Entry 9U4Y (electron microscopy, 2.67 A resolution); this record covers chains A and R of the 6 polymer chains in the assembly.

Chain A:
Molecule: Guanine nucleotide-binding protein G(q) subunit alpha-1
From: Homo sapiens
Chain sequence (246 residues; each row starts with the number of its first residue; note: 113 numbers in that range are skipped by the numbering (no residue carries them; nothing is unmodelled there)):
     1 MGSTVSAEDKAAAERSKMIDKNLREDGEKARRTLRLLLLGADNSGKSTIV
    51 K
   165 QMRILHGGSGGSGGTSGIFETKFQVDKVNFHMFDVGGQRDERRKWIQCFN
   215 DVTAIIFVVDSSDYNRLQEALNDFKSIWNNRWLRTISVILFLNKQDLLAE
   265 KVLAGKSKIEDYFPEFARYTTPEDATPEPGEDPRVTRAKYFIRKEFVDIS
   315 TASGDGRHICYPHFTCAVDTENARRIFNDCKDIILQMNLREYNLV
Unresolved in the structure: 1-7, 165-181, 267-270, 359

Chain R:
Molecule: Beta-2 adrenergic receptor, Gonadotropin-releasing hormone receptor
Reference sequence: chimeric construct of P07550, Q90WJ2: residues -38 to -9 from P07550 (ADRB2_HUMAN) positions 1-30 (UniProt number = residue number + 39); residues 1-418 from Q90WJ2 positions 1-418 (same numbers)
Chain sequence (504 residues; numbered -85 to 418; the number before each row is that of its first residue; numbers below 1 keep their minus sign (Met-85 is residue -85)):
   -85 MDSKGSSQKGSRLLLLLVVSNLLLCQGVVSDYKDDDDVHHHHHHHHDMGQ
   -35 PGNGSAFLLAPNGSHAPDHDVTQQRDEENLYFQGASMLTMSYQGIMDSQD
    15 LCALNRSCFHLKEQEKTYGPNITVLNDKAFILPTFSTAAKIRVAITCVLF
    65 IFSACFNIAALWTITYKYKKKSHIRILIINLVAADLFITLVVMPLDAVWN
   115 VTLQWYAGDLACRVLMFLKLAAMYSSAFVTVVISLDRQAAILNPLGIGDA
   165 KKKNKIMLCVAWFLSYLLAIPQLFVFHTVSRSEPIHFVQCATVGSFQAHW
   215 QETIYNMFTFFCLFLLPLLIMVSCYTRILMEISHKMKATCVSSKEIDLRR
   265 SSNNIPRARMRTLKMSLVIVLTFIVCWTPYYLLGIWYWFSPEMLTEEKVP
   315 PSLSHILFLFGLLNTCLDPIIYGLFTIHFRREIRRVCRCAAQGKDHDTAS
   365 VGTGSFRITTTPAPIKRTVGVLGGSGKFELEVTGHGLHSGKCDQCQGRIV
   415 ESFM
Unresolved in the structure: -85 to 49, 196-202, 250-267, 339-418
Differences from the reference sequence: initiating methionine (-85); expression tag (-84 to -39); conflict Gln-12 (Glu27 in P07550); linker (-8 to 0)
Disulfide bonds: Cys126-Cys204
UniProt features mapped onto this chain:
  - glycosylation (N-linked (GlcNAc...) asparagine): Asn-33, Asn-24

Chain A / chain R interface:
Pairs across the interface (25; chain A residue first):
  Arg31(A) with Gly162(R), hydrogen bond (side chain-backbone)
  Arg32(A) with Asp163(R), salt bridge
  Leu34(A) with Leu159(R), hydrophobic
  Lys345(A) with Pro158(R); Leu159(R)
  Ile348(A) with Pro158(R); Leu159(R), hydrophobic
  Leu349(A) with Ile155(R); Pro158(R)
  Asn352(A) with Ala154(R), hydrogen bond (side chain-backbone); Pro158(R); Ile161(R)
  Leu353(A) with Ile155(R), hydrophobic; Ile246(R), hydrophobic; Ala272(R), hydrophobic
  Glu355(A) with Tyr82(R), hydrogen bond (backbone-side chain)
  Tyr356(A) with His87(R), hydrogen bond; Ile88(R), hydrophobic; Asp150(R), hydrogen bond; Arg151(R); Ala154(R)
  Leu358(A) with Ile155(R), hydrophobic; Ala272(R); Arg275(R); Thr276(R), hydrogen bond (backbone-backbone)
Interface residues without a listed pair, chain A (14 interface residues in all): Val192, Asp346, Asn357
Interface residues without a listed pair, chain R (18 interface residues in all): Lys249, Ile269

Overview:
14 residues of chain A face 18 of chain R across their interface; the contacts include 6 hydrogen bonds and 1
salt bridge. Among the polar pairs are Arg32(A)-Asp163(R), Arg31(A)-Gly162(R) and Asn352(A)-Ala154(R).
Chain A is Guanine nucleotide-binding protein G(q) subunit alpha-1 (Homo sapiens) and chain R is Beta-2
adrenergic receptor, Gonadotropin-releasing hormone receptor; the structure, cryo-EM structure of Xenopus
laevis GnRHR bound with mammal GnRH, was determined by electron microscopy together with 9U4W from the same
study.
